4CD6 - chain A; structure by X-ray diffraction, 1.64 A resolution.

# Chain A
Name: Endo-beta-1,4-mannanase
Source organism: Alicyclobacillus acidocaldarius
Notes: EC 3.2.1.78
UniProtKB: A5H1I6 (A5H1I6_9BACL); residue numbers follow UniProt; this construct covers 1-320
Chain sequence (320 residues; numbered 1 to 320; the number before each row is that of its first residue):
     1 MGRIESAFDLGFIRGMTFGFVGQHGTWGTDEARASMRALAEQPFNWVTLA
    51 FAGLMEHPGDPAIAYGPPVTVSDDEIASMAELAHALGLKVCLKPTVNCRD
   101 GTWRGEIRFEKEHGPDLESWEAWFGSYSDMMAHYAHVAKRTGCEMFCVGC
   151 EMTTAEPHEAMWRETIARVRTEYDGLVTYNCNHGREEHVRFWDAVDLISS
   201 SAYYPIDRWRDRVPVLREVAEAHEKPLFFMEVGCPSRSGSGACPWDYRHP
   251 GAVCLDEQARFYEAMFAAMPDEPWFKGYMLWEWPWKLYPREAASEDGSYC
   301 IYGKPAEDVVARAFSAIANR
Disordered / not traced: 1-5
Residues lining bound ligands: beta-D-mannopyranose / 5-hydroxymethyl-3,4-dihydroxypiperidine: F20, V21, N97, R104, E151, Y203, E231, W245, Y247, W281, E282, Y299

# Summary
Ligands of chain A: beta-D-mannopyranose / 5-hydroxymethyl-3,4-dihydroxypiperidine.
Chain A is Endo-beta-1,4-mannanase (Alicyclobacillus acidocaldarius); the structure, The structure of GH113
beta-mannanase AaManA from Alicyclobacillus acidocaldarius in complex with ManIFG, was determined by X-ray
diffraction, deposited together with 4CD4, 4CD5, 4CD7 and 4CD8.
